PDB entry 5FUU | electron microscopy, 4.19 A resolution (low resolution: residue-level contacts below are approximate; hydrogen-bond / salt-bridge calls are withheld) | chains D and L of the 10 polymer chains in the assembly

[Chain D]
Name: HIV-1 envelope glycoprotein GP160
Source organism: Human immunodeficiency virus 1
Notes: fragment: gp41, residues 503-655
Reference sequence: Q6BC19 (Q6BC19_9HIV1); residues 512-664 here correspond to UniProt positions 503-655 (UniProt number = residue number - 9)
Amino-acid sequence (153 residues; numbered 512 to 664; the number before each row is that of its first residue):
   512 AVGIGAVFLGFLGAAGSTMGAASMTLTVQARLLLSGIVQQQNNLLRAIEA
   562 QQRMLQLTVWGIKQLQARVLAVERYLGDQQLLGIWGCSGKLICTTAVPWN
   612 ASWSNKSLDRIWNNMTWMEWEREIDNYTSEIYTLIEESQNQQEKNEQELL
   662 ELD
Unresolved in the structure: 659-664
Disulfide bonds: Cys-598/Cys-604
Covalently attached groups: glycan linked to Asn-611; N-acetylglucosamine (NAG) linked to Asn-616, Asn-625, Asn-637
Reported in the primary citation:
  - post-translational modification sites: Asn-611, Asn-616, Asn-625, Asn-637
  - conformationally variable residues (order/disorder transition): Ala-512 to Gly-527, Ile-548 to Leu-568

[Chain L]
Name: Immunoglobulin G PGT151
Source organism: Homo sapiens
Notes: fragment: fab light chain variable region, residues 1-214
Amino-acid sequence (219 residues; numbered 1 to 214 plus 5 insertion-coded residues; the number before each row is that of its first residue; a row labelled like 27A-27E holds insertion residues (27A, then the next letters in order)):
     1 DIVMTQTPLSLSVTPGQPASISCKSSE
27A-27E SLRQS
    28 NGKTSLYWYRQKPGQSPQLLVFEVSNRFSGVSDRFVGSGSGTDFTLRISR
    78 VEAEDVGFYYCMQSKDFPLTFGGGTKVDLKRTVAAPSVFIFPPSDEQLKS
   128 GTASVVCLLNNFYPREAKVQWKVDNALQSGNSQESVTEQDSKDSTYSLSS
   178 TLTLSKADYEKHKVYACEVTHQGLSSPVTKSFNRGEC
Unresolved in the structure: 110-214
Disulfide bonds: Cys-23/Cys-88

[How chain D and chain L interact]
Contacting residue pairs - 7 pairs, chain D then chain L:
  Ala-512(D) with Gln-27D(L); Ser-91(L); Lys-92(L); Phe-94(L)
  Asn-554(D) with Ser-27E(L); Asn-28(L); Gly-29(L)
Interface residues without a listed pair, chain D (4 interface residues in all): Val-513, Asn-553
Interface residues without a listed pair, chain L (9 interface residues in all): Asp-93, Leu-96
From the paper, about this interface:
  - pairs named by the authors: Asn-553(D)/Asn-28(L), Asn-554(D)/Asn-28(L)
  - epitope / paratope residues, chain D: Asn-553(D), Asn-554(D)
  - epitope / paratope residues, chain L: Asn-28(L)

[In short]
Chain D and chain L form an interface of 4 and 9 residues respectively. The authors report contacts between
Asn-553(D) and Asn-28(L) and Asn-554(D) and Asn-28(L). N-acetylglucosamine is covalently linked to Asn-616(D),
Asn-625(D) and Asn-637(D). From the paper: epitope/paratope residues Asn-553(D), Asn-554(D) and Asn-28(L);
modification sites Asn-611(D), Asn-616(D) and Asn-625(D) among others.
Here chain D is HIV-1 envelope glycoprotein GP160 (Human immunodeficiency virus 1) and chain L is
Immunoglobulin G PGT151 (Homo sapiens). Entry 5FUU (Ectodomain of cleaved wild type JR-FL EnvdCT trimer in
complex with PGT151 Fab) was determined by electron microscopy.
